Entry 8SGM (X-ray diffraction, 2.50 A resolution); this record covers chains C and D of the 4 polymer chains in the assembly.

[Chain C]
Molecule: Natural killer T cell receptor TRAV26-2
Source organism: Homo sapiens
Chain sequence (207 residues; numbered 0 to 206; the number before each row is that of its first residue; numbering starts at 0):
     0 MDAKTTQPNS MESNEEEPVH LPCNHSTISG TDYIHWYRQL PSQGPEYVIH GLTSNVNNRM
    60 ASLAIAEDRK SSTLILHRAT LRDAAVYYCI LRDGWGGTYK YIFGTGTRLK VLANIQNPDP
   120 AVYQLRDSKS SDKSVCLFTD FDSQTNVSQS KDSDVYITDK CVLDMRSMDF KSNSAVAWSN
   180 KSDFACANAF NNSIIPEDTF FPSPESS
Disordered / not traced: 0-1, 205-206
Disulfide bonds: Cys22-Cys88, Cys135-Cys185

[Chain D]
Molecule: Natural killer T cell receptor TRBV19 beta chain
Source organism: Homo sapiens
Chain sequence (243 residues; row label = number of the first residue in the row):
     2 MDGGITQSPK YLFRKEGQNV TLSCEQNLNH DAMYWYRQDP GQGLRLIYYS QIVNDFQKGD
    62 IAEGYSVSRE KKESFPLTVT SAQKNPTAFY LCATSVGRPY EQYFGPGTRL TVTEDLKNVF
   122 PPEVAVFEPS EAEISHTQKA TLVCLATGFY PDHVELSWWV NGKEVHSGVC TDPQPLKEQP
   182 ALNDSRYALS SRLRVSATFW QNPRNHFRCQ VQFYGLSEND EWTQDRAKPV TQIVSAEAWG
   242 RAD
Disordered / not traced: 2-4, 82-84, 244
Disulfide bonds: Cys25-Cys93, Cys145-Cys210

[How chain C and chain D interact]
Cross-chain cystine bridges: Cys160(C)-Cys171(D)
Contacting residue pairs (104):
  Tyr32(C) - Arg99(D)
  Tyr32(C) - Pro100(D)
  His34(C) - Pro100(D)  hydrogen bond (side chain-backbone)
  His34(C) - Tyr101(D)
  His34(C) - Glu102(D)
  Tyr36(C) - Glu102(D)
  Tyr36(C) - Gln103(D)  hydrogen bond (side chain-backbone)
  Gln38(C) - Gln39(D)  hydrogen bond
  Gln38(C) - Leu45(D)
  Gln38(C) - Leu92(D)
  Ser41(C) - Phe90(D)
  Gln42(C) - Phe90(D)
  Gly43(C) - Leu92(D)
  Pro44(C) - Leu45(D)  hydrophobic
  Pro44(C) - Leu92(D)
  Pro44(C) - Phe105(D)
  Tyr46(C) - Glu102(D)
  His49(C) - Pro100(D)
  Tyr87(C) - Gln39(D)
  Tyr87(C) - Leu45(D)
  Arg91(C) - Tyr101(D)  hydrogen bond (side chain-backbone)
  Arg91(C) - Gln103(D)  hydrogen bond
  Asp92(C) - Tyr101(D)
  Gly93(C) - Arg99(D)  hydrogen bond (backbone-side chain)
  Gly93(C) - Tyr101(D)  hydrogen bond (backbone-side chain)
  Trp94(C) - Arg99(D)
  Trp94(C) - Tyr101(D)  hydrogen bond (backbone-side chain)
  Gly95(C) - Tyr101(D)
  Tyr98(C) - Tyr35(D)
  Tyr98(C) - Tyr50(D)
  Tyr98(C) - Gln52(D)
  Lys99(C) - Leu47(D)
  Lys99(C) - Tyr50(D)
  Lys99(C) - Asp61(D)  salt bridge
  Tyr100(C) - Tyr35(D)
  Tyr100(C) - Tyr37(D)  hydrogen bond (backbone-side chain)
  Tyr100(C) - Leu47(D)
  Tyr100(C) - Ser96(D)
  Tyr100(C) - Tyr101(D)
  Tyr100(C) - Gln103(D)
  Phe102(C) - Tyr37(D)
  Phe102(C) - Leu45(D)
  Phe102(C) - Gln103(D)
  Phe102(C) - Phe105(D)  hydrophobic
  Arg107(C) - Gly42(D)
  Asp118(C) - His137(D)  salt bridge
  Tyr122(C) - Ser131(D)
  Tyr122(C) - Ala133(D)
  Tyr122(C) - Glu134(D)
  Tyr122(C) - His137(D)
  Tyr122(C) - Thr138(D)
  Gln123(C) - Ser131(D)
  Leu124(C) - Phe128(D)
  Leu124(C) - Glu129(D)
  Leu124(C) - Thr142(D)
  Leu124(C) - Val144(D)  hydrophobic
  Arg125(C) - Phe128(D)
  Arg125(C) - Glu129(D)  hydrogen bond (backbone-backbone)
  Asp126(C) - Val127(D)
  Asp126(C) - Phe128(D)
  Ser127(C) - Val127(D)  hydrogen bond (backbone-backbone)
  Ser127(C) - Glu129(D)  hydrogen bond
  Ser127(C) - Glu238(D)  hydrogen bond (side chain-backbone)
  Ser127(C) - Ala239(D)
  Ser133(C) - Phe128(D)
  Val134(C) - Phe128(D)  hydrophobic
  Val134(C) - Leu146(D)  hydrophobic
  Leu136(C) - Thr142(D)
  Thr138(C) - Arg195(D)
  Asp139(C) - Thr138(D)
  Asp139(C) - Arg195(D)  salt bridge
  Tyr155(C) - Leu177(D)  hydrophobic
  Tyr155(C) - Glu179(D)
  Ile156(C) - Leu177(D)
  Thr157(C) - Asp173(D)
  Thr157(C) - Ser191(D)
  Thr157(C) - Arg193(D)  hydrogen bond
  Asp158(C) - Arg193(D)
  Cys160(C) - Cys171(D)  disulfide
  Cys160(C) - Thr172(D)
  Cys160(C) - Arg193(D)
  Val161(C) - Cys171(D)
  Leu162(C) - Gly169(D)
  Leu162(C) - Val170(D)
  Leu162(C) - Arg195(D)
  Asp163(C) - Ser168(D)
  Asp163(C) - Gly169(D)  hydrogen bond (backbone-backbone)
  Met164(C) - Lys140(D)
  Met164(C) - Ser168(D)
  Met164(C) - Arg195(D)
  Met164(C) - Val196(D)
  Arg165(C) - Ser168(D)  hydrogen bond (backbone-side chain)
  Met167(C) - Lys140(D)  hydrogen bond
  Met167(C) - Ser197(D)
  Phe169(C) - Lys140(D)
  Phe169(C) - Arg195(D)
  Ser171(C) - Arg195(D)  hydrogen bond
  Ser173(C) - Arg193(D)  hydrogen bond
  Ala174(C) - Arg193(D)
  Val175(C) - Val144(D)  hydrophobic
  Trp177(C) - Leu146(D)  hydrophobic
  Trp177(C) - Ala189(D)  hydrophobic
  Phe199(C) - His137(D)
  Pro201(C) - Ala133(D)  hydrophobic
Also at the interface, not in a pair above, chain C (57 interface residues in all): Ile101, Gly103, Lys132, Ser152, Ser166
Also at the interface, not in a pair above, chain D (51 interface residues in all): Gly44, Gly106, Pro107, Ala126, Thr148

[In short]
57 residues of chain C and 51 residues of chain D are in contact; the contacts include 1 disulfide bond, 19
hydrogen bonds and 3 salt bridges. Polar contacts include Lys99(C)-Asp61(D), Asp118(C)-His137(D) and
Asp139(C)-Arg195(D).
Here chain C is Natural killer T cell receptor TRAV26-2 and chain D is Natural killer T cell receptor TRBV19
beta chain, both from Homo sapiens. Entry 8SGM (Crystal Structure of CD1d-lipid complexed with
Beta-2-Microglobulin, TCR Alpha-Chain and TCR Beta-Chain) was determined by X-ray diffraction.
